3VB6 - chains A and E of the 4 polymer chains in the assembly; structure by X-ray diffraction, 2.50 A resolution.

== Chain A ==
Molecule: 3C-like proteinase
Source organism: SARS coronavirus
Notes: EC 3.4.22.-
UniProt: P0C6U8 (R1A_CVHSA); residues 1-306 here correspond to UniProt positions 3241-3546 (UniProt number = residue number + 3240)
Chain sequence (306 residues; row label = number of the first residue in the row):
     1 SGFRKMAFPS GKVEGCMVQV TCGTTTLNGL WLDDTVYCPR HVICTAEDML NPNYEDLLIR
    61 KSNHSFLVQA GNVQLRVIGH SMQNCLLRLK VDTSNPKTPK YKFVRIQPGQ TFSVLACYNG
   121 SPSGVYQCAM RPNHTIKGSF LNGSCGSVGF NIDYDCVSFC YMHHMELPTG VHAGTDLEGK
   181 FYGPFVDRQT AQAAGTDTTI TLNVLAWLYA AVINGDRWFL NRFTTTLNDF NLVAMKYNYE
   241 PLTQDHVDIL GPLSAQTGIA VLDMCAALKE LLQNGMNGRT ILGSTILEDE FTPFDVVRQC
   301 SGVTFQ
Unresolved in the structure: 302-306
Curated features (UniProtKB/Swiss-Prot):
  - active site (For 3CL-PRO activity): H41, C145
  - site: Q306 (Cleavage)

== Chain E ==
Molecule: C6Z inhibitor
Chain sequence (7 residues; each row starts with the number of its first residue):
     1 XTSAVLX
Unresolved in the structure: 1-3
Modified residues: PHQ (benzyl chlorocarbonate) at position 1; 0JU ((4S,5Z)-4-amino-5-iminopentanamide) at position 7

== How chain A and chain E interact ==
Pairs across the interface - 25 pairs, chain A then chain E:
  H41(A) - L6(E)
  M49(A) - L6(E)  hydrophobic
  F140(A) - 0JU_7(E)
  L141(A) - 0JU_7(E)
  N142(A) - 0JU_7(E)
  G143(A) - 0JU_7(E)
  S144(A) - 0JU_7(E)
  C145(A) - 0JU_7(E)  covalent bond
  H163(A) - 0JU_7(E)
  H164(A) - L6(E)
  H164(A) - 0JU_7(E)  hydrogen bond (backbone-backbone)
  M165(A) - V5(E)
  M165(A) - L6(E)  hydrophobic
  M165(A) - 0JU_7(E)
  E166(A) - A4(E)
  E166(A) - V5(E)  hydrogen bond (backbone-backbone)
  E166(A) - 0JU_7(E)
  H172(A) - 0JU_7(E)
  D187(A) - L6(E)
  R188(A) - A4(E)
  Q189(A) - A4(E)  hydrogen bond (side chain-backbone)
  Q189(A) - V5(E)
  Q189(A) - L6(E)
  T190(A) - A4(E)  hydrogen bond (backbone-backbone)
  Q192(A) - A4(E)
Also at the interface, not in a pair above, chain A (20 interface residues in all): Y54, P168

== In short ==
Chain A and chain E form an interface of 20 and 4 residues respectively; the contacts include 1 covalent bond
and 4 hydrogen bonds. Among the polar pairs are Q189(A)-A4(E), H164(A)-0JU_7(E) and E166(A)-V5(E). Curated
annotation (UniProt) lists active-site residues H41(A) and C145(A) on chain A.
Chain A is 3C-like proteinase (SARS coronavirus) and chain E is C6Z inhibitor; the structure, Crystal
structure of SARS-CoV 3C-like protease with C6Z, was determined by X-ray diffraction together with 3VB3, 3VB4,
3VB5 and 3VB7 from the same study.
